Entry 7X74 (electron microscopy, 3.70 A resolution); this record covers chains F and P of the 13 polymer chains in the assembly.

[Chain F]
Molecule: RNA polymerase principal sigma factor HrdB
Source organism: Streptomyces coelicolor A3(2)
UniProt: P18183 (SIGA_STRCO); residues 1-511 here = UniProt positions 1-511
Sequence (531 residues; each row starts with the number of its first residue; numbers below 1 keep their minus sign (Met-19 is residue -19)):
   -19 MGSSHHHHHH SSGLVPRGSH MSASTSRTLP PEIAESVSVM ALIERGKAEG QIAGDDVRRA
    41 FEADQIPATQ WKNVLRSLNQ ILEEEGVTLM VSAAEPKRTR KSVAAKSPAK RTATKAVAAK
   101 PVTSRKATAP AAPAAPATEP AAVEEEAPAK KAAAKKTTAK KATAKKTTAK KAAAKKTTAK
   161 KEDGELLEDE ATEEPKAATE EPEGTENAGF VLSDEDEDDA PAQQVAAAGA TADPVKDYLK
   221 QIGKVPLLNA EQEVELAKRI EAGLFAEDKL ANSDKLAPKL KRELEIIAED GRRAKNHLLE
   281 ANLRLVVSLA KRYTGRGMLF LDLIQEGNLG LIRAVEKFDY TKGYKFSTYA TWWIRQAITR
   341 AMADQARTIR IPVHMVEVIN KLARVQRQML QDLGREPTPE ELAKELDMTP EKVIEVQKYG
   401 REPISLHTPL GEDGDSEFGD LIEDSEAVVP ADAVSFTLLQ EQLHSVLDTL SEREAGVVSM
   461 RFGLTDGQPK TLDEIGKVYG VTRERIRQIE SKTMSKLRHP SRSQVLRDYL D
Disordered / not traced: -19 to 212, 511
Sequence notes: initiating methionine (-19); expression tag (-18 to 0)
UniProt features mapped onto this chain:
  - DNA-binding region: Leu472 to Ser491 (H-T-H motif)
  - motif: Asp302 to Gln305 (Interaction with polymerase core subunit RpoC)

[Chain P]
Molecule: 84-nt DNA strand
Sequence (84 nucleotides; numbered 1 to 84; the number before each row is that of its first residue):
     1 GGCGACCCGG CGCCGCCTAC GGTCAGTACT ACGGGTAGGG GGTATCGGGC AACGCGGCAC
    61 TGAACACCGT TGTCATGTGC CTTG

[Interface between chain F and chain P]
Pairs across the interface (26; chain F residue first):
  Arg292(F) - DT27(P)  hydrogen bond to the base
  Tyr293(F) - DA28(P)  hydrogen bond to the base
  Arg296(F) - DT27(P)  salt bridge to the phosphate
  Arg296(F) - DA28(P)  salt bridge to the phosphate
  Arg335(F) - DA28(P)  base contact
  Gln336(F) - DA28(P)  base contact
  Thr339(F) - DA28(P)  hydrogen bond to the base
  Arg364(F) - DA28(P)  salt bridge to the phosphate
  Arg364(F) - DC29(P)  salt bridge to the phosphate
  Arg367(F) - DG26(P)  hydrogen bond to the phosphate
  Arg367(F) - DT27(P)  salt bridge to the phosphate
  Leu410(F) - DG21(P)  base contact
  Leu410(F) - DG22(P)  base contact
  Gly411(F) - DG22(P)  base contact
  Glu412(F) - DC20(P)  hydrogen bond to the base
  Glu412(F) - DG21(P)  base contact
  Leu421(F) - DG21(P)  base contact
  Thr471(F) - DG47(P)  phosphate contact
  Leu472(F) - DG48(P)  phosphate contact
  Asp473(F) - DG47(P)  phosphate contact
  Arg483(F) - DG47(P)  hydrogen bond to the base
  Arg483(F) - DG48(P)  base contact
  Glu484(F) - DG48(P)  base contact
  Glu484(F) - DG49(P)  base contact
  Glu484(F) - DC50(P)  hydrogen bond to the base
  Arg487(F) - DG49(P)  base contact
Also at the interface, not in a pair above, chain F (22 interface residues in all): Lys291, Gly295, Trp332, Asn360

[Overview]
22 residues of chain F face 11 of chain P across their interface, with 7 hydrogen bonds and 5 salt bridges.
Polar contacts include Arg292(F)-DT27(P), Tyr293(F)-DA28(P) and Thr339(F)-DA28(P).
Chain F is RNA polymerase principal sigma factor HrdB (Streptomyces coelicolor A3(2)) and chain P is an 84-nt
DNA strand; the structure, Cryo-EM structure of Streptomyces coelicolor transcription initial complex with two
Zur dimers, was determined by electron microscopy, deposited together with 7VO0, 7VO9, 7VPD, 7VPZ, 7X75 and
7X76.
